Entry 7YI1 (electron microscopy, 2.80 A resolution); this record covers chains J and A of the 12 polymer chains in the assembly.

# Chain J
Molecule: Wisdom 601 DNA
Organism: synthetic construct
Sequence (167 nucleotides; row label = number of the first residue in the row; numbers below 1 keep their minus sign (DG-93 is residue -93)):
   -93 GGTCGCTGTTCAATACATGCACAGGATGTATATATCTGACACGTGCCTGG
   -43 AGACTAGGGAGTAATCCCCTTGGCGGTTAAAACGCGGGGGACAGCGCGTA
     7 CGTGCGTTTAAGCGGTGCTAGAGCTGTCTACGACCAATTGAGCGGCCTGC
    57 AGACCGGGATTCTCCAG
Unresolved in the structure: -93 to -78

# Chain A
Name: Histone H3
Organism: Xenopus laevis
UniProt: A0A310TTQ1 (A0A310TTQ1_XENLA); residues 1-135 here correspond to UniProt positions 2-136 (UniProt number = residue number + 1)
Sequence (135 residues; each row starts with the number of its first residue):
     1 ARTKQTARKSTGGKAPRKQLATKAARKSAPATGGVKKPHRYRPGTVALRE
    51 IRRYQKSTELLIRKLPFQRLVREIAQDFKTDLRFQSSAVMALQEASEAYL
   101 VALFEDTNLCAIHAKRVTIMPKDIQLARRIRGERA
Unresolved in the structure: 1-34, 135
Modified / non-standard residues: Lys36 (N-trimethyllysine; M3L)

# How chain J and chain A interact
Pairs across the interface (25):
  DT-67(J) - His39(A)  sugar contact
  DT-67(J) - Tyr41(A)  hydrogen bond to the sugar
  DG-66(J) - Arg49(A)  sugar contact
  DT-65(J) - Arg49(A)  salt bridge to the phosphate
  DG8(J) - Arg40(A)  base contact
  DG8(J) - Pro43(A)  phosphate contact
  DG8(J) - Gly44(A)  phosphate contact
  DT9(J) - Arg40(A)  hydrogen bond to the base
  DT9(J) - Arg42(A)  phosphate contact
  DT9(J) - Pro43(A)  phosphate contact
  DT9(J) - Gly44(A)  hydrogen bond to the phosphate
  DT9(J) - Thr45(A)  hydrogen bond to the phosphate
  DT9(J) - Val46(A)  hydrogen bond to the phosphate
  DT9(J) - Ala47(A)  hydrogen bond to the phosphate
  DG10(J) - Arg40(A)  sugar contact
  DG10(J) - Tyr41(A)  hydrogen bond to the phosphate
  DG10(J) - Val46(A)  phosphate contact
  DA17(J) - Arg63(A)  phosphate contact
  DA17(J) - Leu65(A)  phosphate contact
  DA17(J) - Pro66(A)  phosphate contact
  DA17(J) - Arg69(A)  salt bridge to the phosphate
  DG18(J) - Arg63(A)  salt bridge to the phosphate
  DG18(J) - Lys64(A)  hydrogen bond to the phosphate
  DG18(J) - Leu65(A)  hydrogen bond to the phosphate
  DA26(J) - Arg83(A)  sugar contact
Interface residues without a listed pair, chain J (12 interface residues in all): DA-68, DA-64, DG27
Interface residues without a listed pair, chain A (17 interface residues in all): Lys56

# Overview
12 residues of chain J and 17 residues of chain A are in contact, with 9 hydrogen bonds and 3 salt bridges.
Polar contacts include DT9(J)-Arg40(A), DT-67(J)-Tyr41(A) and DT9(J)-Gly44(A).
Chain J is Wisdom 601 DNA (synthetic construct) and chain A is Histone H3 (Xenopus laevis); the structure,
Cryo-EM structure of Eaf3 CHD bound to H3K36me3 nucleosome, was determined by electron microscopy (same
publication as 7YI0, 7YI2, 7YI3, 7YI4 and 7YI5).
